Entry 9MN6 (electron microscopy, 2.71 A resolution); this record covers chains R and E of the 5 polymer chains in the assembly.

[Chain R]
Molecule: 6-nt RNA strand
Sequence (6 nucleotides; row label = number of the first residue in the row):
     3 GAAAAG

[Chain E]
Molecule: DNA-directed RNA polymerase, mitochondrial
From: Homo sapiens
Notes: EC 2.7.7.6
Reference sequence: O00411 (RPOM_HUMAN); residue numbers follow UniProt; this construct covers 1-1230
Sequence (1230 residues; row label = number of the first residue in the row):
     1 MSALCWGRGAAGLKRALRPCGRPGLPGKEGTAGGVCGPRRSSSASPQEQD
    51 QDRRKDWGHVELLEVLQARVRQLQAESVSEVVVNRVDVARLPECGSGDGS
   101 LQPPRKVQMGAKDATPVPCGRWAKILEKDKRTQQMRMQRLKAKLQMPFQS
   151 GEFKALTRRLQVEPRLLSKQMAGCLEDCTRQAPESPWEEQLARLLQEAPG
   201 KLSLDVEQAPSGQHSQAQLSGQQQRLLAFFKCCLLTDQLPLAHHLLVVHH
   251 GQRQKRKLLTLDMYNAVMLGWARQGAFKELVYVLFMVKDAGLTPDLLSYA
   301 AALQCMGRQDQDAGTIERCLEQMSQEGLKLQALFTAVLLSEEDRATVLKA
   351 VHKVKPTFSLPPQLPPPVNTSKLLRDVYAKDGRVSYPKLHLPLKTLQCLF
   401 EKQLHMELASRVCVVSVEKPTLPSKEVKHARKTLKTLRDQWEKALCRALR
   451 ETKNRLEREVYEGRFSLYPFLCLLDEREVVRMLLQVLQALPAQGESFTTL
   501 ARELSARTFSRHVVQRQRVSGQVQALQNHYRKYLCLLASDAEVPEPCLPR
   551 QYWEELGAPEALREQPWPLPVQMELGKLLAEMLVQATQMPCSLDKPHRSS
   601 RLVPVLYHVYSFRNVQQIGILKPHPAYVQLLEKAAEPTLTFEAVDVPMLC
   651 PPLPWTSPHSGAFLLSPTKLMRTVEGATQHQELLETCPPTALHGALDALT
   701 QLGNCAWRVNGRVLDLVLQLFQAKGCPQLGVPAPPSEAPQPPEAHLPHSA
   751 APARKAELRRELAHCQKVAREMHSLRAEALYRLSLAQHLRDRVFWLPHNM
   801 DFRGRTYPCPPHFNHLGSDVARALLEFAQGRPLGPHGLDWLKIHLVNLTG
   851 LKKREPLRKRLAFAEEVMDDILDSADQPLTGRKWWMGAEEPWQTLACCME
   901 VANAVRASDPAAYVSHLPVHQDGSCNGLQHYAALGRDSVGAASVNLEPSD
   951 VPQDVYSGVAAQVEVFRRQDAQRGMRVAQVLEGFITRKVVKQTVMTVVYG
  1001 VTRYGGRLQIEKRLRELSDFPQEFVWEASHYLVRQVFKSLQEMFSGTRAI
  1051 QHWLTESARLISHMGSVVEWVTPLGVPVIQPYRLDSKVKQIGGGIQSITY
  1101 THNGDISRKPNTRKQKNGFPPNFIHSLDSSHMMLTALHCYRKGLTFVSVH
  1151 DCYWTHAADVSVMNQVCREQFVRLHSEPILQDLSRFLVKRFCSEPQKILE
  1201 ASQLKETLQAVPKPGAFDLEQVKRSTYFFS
Disordered / not traced: 1-217, 741-756
Curated features (UniProtKB/Swiss-Prot):
  - active site: Asp922, Lys991, Asp1151
  - natural variant: Gln149 to Ser1230 (deletion: In COXPD55), His250 (H250D: In COXPD55), Pro566 (P566S: In COXPD55), Ser611 (S611F: In COXPD55), Phe641 (F641L: In COXPD55), Pro742 to Pro747 (deletion: In COXPD55), Pro810 (P810S: In COXPD55; uncertain significance), Asp870 (D870N: In COXPD55; uncertain significance), Cys925 to Ser1230 (deletion: In COXPD55), Arg1013 (R1013C: In COXPD55), Ser1193 (S1193F: In COXPD55)
Metal / ion sites: Mg2+: Asp922, Gly923 (together with ATP)
Small-molecule neighbours: ATP (adenosine-5'-triphosphate): Arg805, Asp922, Gly923, Ser924, Cys925, Asn926, Gly927, Tyr956, Arg987, Lys991, Gln992, Met995, Thr996, Tyr999, His1125, Asp1128, Asp1151

[Interface between chain R and chain E]
Residue-residue contacts (18; chain R residue first):
  G3(R) - Arg613(E)  salt bridge to the phosphate
  G3(R) - Lys767(E)  sugar contact
  A4(R) - Lys767(E)  salt bridge to the phosphate
  A4(R) - Glu771(E)  phosphate contact
  A5(R) - Leu775(E)  sugar contact
  A5(R) - Lys1012(E)  salt bridge to the phosphate
  A6(R) - Gly817(E)  sugar contact
  A6(R) - Ser818(E)  sugar contact
  A6(R) - Lys1012(E)  salt bridge to the phosphate
  A7(R) - Leu816(E)  sugar contact
  A7(R) - Gly817(E)  sugar contact
  A7(R) - Arg822(E)  hydrogen bond to the phosphate
  G8(R) - Arg803(E)  base contact
  G8(R) - Arg805(E)  hydrogen bond to the base
  G8(R) - Arg822(E)  salt bridge to the phosphate
  G8(R) - His1125(E)  base contact
  G8(R) - His1150(E)  sugar contact
  G8(R) - Asp1151(E)  hydrogen bond to the sugar
Other interface residues (no listed pair), chain E (16 interface residues in all): Ser774, Val1149

[In short]
The interface between chain R and chain E involves 6 residues on one side and 16 on the other; the contacts
include 3 hydrogen bonds and 5 salt bridges. Polar pairs include G8(R)-Arg805(E), G8(R)-Asp1151(E) and
A7(R)-Arg822(E). Ligands of chain E: ATP.
Here chain R is a 6-nt RNA strand and chain E is DNA-directed RNA polymerase, mitochondrial (Homo sapiens).
Entry 9MN6 (Structure of the human mitochondrial late-stage transcription initiation complex, IC8) was
determined by electron microscopy (same publication as 9MN4, 9MN5, 9MN7, 9MN8, 9MN9 and 9MNA).
